7LV9 - chains B and A of the 8 polymer chains in the assembly; structure by electron microscopy, 4.50 A resolution (low resolution: residue-level contacts below are approximate; hydrogen-bond / salt-bridge calls are withheld).

# Chain B
Protein: Histone doublet Delta-Gamma (Delta)
Organism: Marseillevirus marseillevirus
Reference sequence: D2XB48 (D2XB48_GBMV); residues 16-112 here correspond to UniProt positions 32-128 (UniProt number = residue number + 16)
Chain sequence (97 residues; row label = number of the first residue in the row):
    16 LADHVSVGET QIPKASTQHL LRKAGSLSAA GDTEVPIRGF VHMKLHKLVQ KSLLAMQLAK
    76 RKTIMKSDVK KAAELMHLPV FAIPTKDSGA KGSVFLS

# Chain A
Protein: Histone doublet Delta-Gamma (Gamma)
Organism: Marseillevirus marseillevirus
Reference sequence: D2XB48 (D2XB48_GBMV); residues 113-216 here correspond to UniProt positions 129-232 (UniProt number = residue number + 16)
Chain sequence (106 residues; each row starts with the number of its first residue):
   113 CRQKGAGSAG TGSETNSQEV RSQMRSTCLI IPKERFRTMA KEISKKEGHD VHIAEAALDM
   173 LQVIVESCTV RLLEKALVIT YSGKRTRVTS KDIETAFMLE HGPLLE
Not modelled in the structure: 215-218
Differences from the reference sequence: expression tag (217-218)

# Chain B / chain A interface
Pairs across the interface (108):
  L16(B) with E206(A); F209(A)
  A17(B) with E206(A)
  E24(B) with E154(A); K158(A)
  T25(B) with T150(A); M151(A); E154(A)
  Q26(B) with R147(A); M151(A)
  I27(B) with M151(A)
  P28(B) with R147(A)
  S31(B) with I142(A)
  H34(B) with I142(A)
  L35(B) with I142(A); T181(A); V182(A); L185(A)
  L36(B) with L185(A)
  R37(B) with N128(A); E131(A); V132(A)
  K38(B) with Q135(A); C140(A)
  A39(B) with L185(A); E186(A); L189(A)
  G40(B) with V132(A); L189(A)
  S41(B) with V132(A); L189(A); V200(A)
  L42(B) with N128(A); V132(A)
  S43(B) with T198(A); R199(A); V200(A)
  A44(B) with V200(A)
  A45(B) with V200(A); T201(A)
  D47(B) with S202(A)
  T48(B) with V200(A); I205(A)
  P51(B) with E206(A)
  I52(B) with L185(A)
  F55(B) with C180(A); T181(A); L184(A)
  V56(B) with V177(A); T181(A)
  H57(B) with I155(A)
  M58(B) with F209(A)
  K59(B) with C180(A)
  L60(B) with F148(A); M151(A); A152(A)
  H61(B) with I155(A); E159(A)
  L63(B) with L173(A); I176(A); V177(A)
  L68(B) with E159(A)
  M71(B) with V163(A)
  K77(B) with V163(A); H164(A)
  T78(B) with H164(A)
  I79(B) with H164(A); I165(A); A166(A); A169(A)
  M80(B) with A166(A); A169(A)
  K81(B) with M172(A)
  V84(B) with A169(A); M172(A); L173(A)
  K85(B) with M172(A)
  A88(B) with I176(A)
  L93(B) with I176(A); C180(A)
  V95(B) with I176(A)
  A97(B) with M172(A); V175(A)
  I98(B) with M172(A)
  P99(B) with A168(A); M172(A)
  K106(B) with G117(A); A118(A)
  S108(B) with T139(A); C140(A)
  V109(B) with T139(A); L141(A); V175(A)
  F110(B) with L141(A); D171(A); V175(A)
  L111(B) with Q115(A); K116(A); A118(A); C140(A); L141(A)
  S112(B) with C113(A), covalent bond; R114(A); Q115(A); C140(A); L141(A); I143(A); K145(A)
Also at the interface, not in a pair above, chain B (56 interface residues in all): V64, Q65, G107
Also at the interface, not in a pair above, chain A (58 interface residues in all): S138, P144, S156, D162, Q174, E178

# In short
56 residues of chain B and 58 residues of chain A are in contact; the contacts include 1 covalent bond.
Chain B is Histone doublet Delta-Gamma (Delta) and chain A is Histone doublet Delta-Gamma (Gamma), both from
Marseillevirus marseillevirus; the structure, Marseillevirus heterotrimeric (hexameric) nucleosome, was
determined by electron microscopy together with 7LV8 from the same study.
